2J0W - chain A; structure by X-ray diffraction, 2.50 A resolution.

# Chain A
Name: Lysine-sensitive aspartokinase 3
Organism: Escherichia coli
Notes: EC 2.7.2.4
UniProtKB: P08660 (AK3_ECOLI); numbering as in UniProt (aligned over 1-449)
Chain sequence (449 residues; row label = number of the first residue in the row):
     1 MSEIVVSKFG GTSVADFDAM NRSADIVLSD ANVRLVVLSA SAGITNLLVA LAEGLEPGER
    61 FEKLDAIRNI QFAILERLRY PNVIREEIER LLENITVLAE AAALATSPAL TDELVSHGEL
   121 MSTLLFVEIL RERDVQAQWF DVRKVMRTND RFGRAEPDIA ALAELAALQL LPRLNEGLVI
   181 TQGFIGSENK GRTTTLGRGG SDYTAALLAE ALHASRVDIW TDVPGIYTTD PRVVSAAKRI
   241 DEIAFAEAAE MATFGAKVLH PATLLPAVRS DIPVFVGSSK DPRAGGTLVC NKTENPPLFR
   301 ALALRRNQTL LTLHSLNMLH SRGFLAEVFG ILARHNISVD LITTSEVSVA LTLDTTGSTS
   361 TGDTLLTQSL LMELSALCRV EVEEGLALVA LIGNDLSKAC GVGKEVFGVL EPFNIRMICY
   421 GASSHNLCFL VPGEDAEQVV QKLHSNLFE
Unresolved in the structure: 1-2
Ligand contacts:
  - ADP (adenosine-5'-diphosphate): K8, G10, G11, D202, W220, T221, D222, V223, G225, I226, Y227, T229, D230, P231, R232, M251, G255, A256, K257, V258
  - aspartic acid (ASP): K8, S39, A40, T45, E119, F184, R198, G199, G200, S201, D202
Swiss-Prot annotation at these positions:
  - binding site (ATP): K8 to G11, T221, D222, Y227, R232, K257, V258
  - binding site (substrate): T45, E119, R198 to S201
  - binding site (L-lysine): M318, S321, F324, L325, S338 to D340, S345, E346
  - mutagenesis: K8 (K8R: Reduces activity about 98%. Increases KM for aspartate about 40-fold, enzyme is less sensitive to lysine inhibition), E119 (E119D: Increases KM for aspartate about 3000-fold), R198 (R198K: Increases KM for aspartate about 200-fold), D202 (D202E: Reduces activity about 98%. Increases KM for aspartate about 40-fold, enzyme is less sensitive to lysine inhibition)

# Summary
Bound to chain A: aspartic acid and ADP. UniProt lists 10 ATP-binding residues, 6 substrate-binding residues,
9 L-lysine-binding residues and 4 mutagenesis sites.
Chain A is Lysine-sensitive aspartokinase 3 (Escherichia coli); the structure, Crystal structure of E. coli
aspartokinase III in complex with aspartate and ADP (R-state), was determined by X-ray diffraction together
with 2J0X from the same study.
